1OW7 - chains A and B of the 6 polymer chains in the assembly; structure by X-ray diffraction, 2.60 A resolution.

Chain A (and B):
Protein: Focal adhesion kinase 1
From: Homo sapiens
Notes: EC 2.7.1.112; fragment: Focal Adhesion Targeting Domain; chain B of this document is another copy of the same molecule, construct and numbering; everything in this record applies to it too
Reference sequence: Q05397 (FAK1_HUMAN); residues 892-1052 here = UniProt positions 892-1052
Chain sequence (161 residues; numbered 892 to 1052; the number before each row is that of its first residue):
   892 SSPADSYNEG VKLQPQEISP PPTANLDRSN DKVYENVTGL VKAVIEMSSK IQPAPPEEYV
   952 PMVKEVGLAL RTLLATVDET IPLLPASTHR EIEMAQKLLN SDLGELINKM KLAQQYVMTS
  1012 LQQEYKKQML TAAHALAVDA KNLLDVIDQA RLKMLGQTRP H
Unresolved in the structure: 892-915, 1050-1052 (chain B: 892-908, 1048-1052)
UniProt features mapped onto this chain:
  - modified residue: Ser910 (Phosphoserine), Thr914 (Phosphothreonine), Tyr925 (Phosphotyrosine)
  - natural variant: Lys1044 (K1044E: In a metastatic melanoma sample)
  - mutagenesis: Val928 (V928G: Loss of interaction with TGFB1I1), Leu1034 (L1034S: Loss of interaction with TGFB1I1)
From the paper describing this entry:
  - post-translational modification sites: Tyr925 (citing earlier work)

Interface between chain A and chain B:
Residue-residue contacts (22):
  Asn916(A) with Leu1046(B); Gly1047(B)
  Leu917(A) with Met1045(B)
  Asp918(A) with Met1045(B), hydrogen bond (backbone-backbone)
  Asn921(A) with Ala977(B)
  Leu974(A) with Pro973(B), hydrophobic; Leu974(B), hydrophobic
  Leu1043(A) with Leu1046(B), hydrophobic
  Lys1044(A) with Asn921(B)
  Met1045(A) with Asn921(B); Leu974(B), hydrophobic
  Leu1046(A) with Leu917(B); Leu974(B); Leu975(B), hydrophobic; Arg1042(B); Met1045(B), hydrophobic; Leu1046(B), hydrophobic
  Gly1047(A) with Leu917(B); Asp918(B), hydrogen bond (backbone-backbone)
  Gln1048(A) with Asp918(B)
  Thr1049(A) with Asn916(B); Leu917(B)
Other interface residues (no listed pair), chain B (14 interface residues in all): Ala915, Glu970

Overview:
12 residues of chain A and 14 residues of chain B are in contact; the contacts include 2 hydrogen bonds. The
backbones hydrogen-bond at Asp918(A)-Met1045(B) and Gly1047(A)-Asp918(B). From UniProt: 2 mutagenesis sites on
chain A. From the paper: a modification site at Tyr925(A).
Both chains are Focal adhesion kinase 1 (Homo sapiens). Entry 1OW7 (Paxillin LD4 motif bound to the Focal
Adhesion Targeting (FAT) domain of the Focal Adhesion Kinase) was determined by X-ray diffraction, deposited
together with 1OW6 and 1OW8.
